2VPX - chains A and C of the 6 polymer chains in the assembly; structure by X-ray diffraction, 3.10 A resolution.

== Chain A ==
Molecule: Thiosulfate reductase
Organism: Thermus thermophilus
Reference sequence: Q72LA4 (Q72LA4_THET2); numbering as in UniProt (aligned over 1-765)
Amino-acid sequence (765 residues; numbered 1 to 765; the number before each row is that of its first residue):
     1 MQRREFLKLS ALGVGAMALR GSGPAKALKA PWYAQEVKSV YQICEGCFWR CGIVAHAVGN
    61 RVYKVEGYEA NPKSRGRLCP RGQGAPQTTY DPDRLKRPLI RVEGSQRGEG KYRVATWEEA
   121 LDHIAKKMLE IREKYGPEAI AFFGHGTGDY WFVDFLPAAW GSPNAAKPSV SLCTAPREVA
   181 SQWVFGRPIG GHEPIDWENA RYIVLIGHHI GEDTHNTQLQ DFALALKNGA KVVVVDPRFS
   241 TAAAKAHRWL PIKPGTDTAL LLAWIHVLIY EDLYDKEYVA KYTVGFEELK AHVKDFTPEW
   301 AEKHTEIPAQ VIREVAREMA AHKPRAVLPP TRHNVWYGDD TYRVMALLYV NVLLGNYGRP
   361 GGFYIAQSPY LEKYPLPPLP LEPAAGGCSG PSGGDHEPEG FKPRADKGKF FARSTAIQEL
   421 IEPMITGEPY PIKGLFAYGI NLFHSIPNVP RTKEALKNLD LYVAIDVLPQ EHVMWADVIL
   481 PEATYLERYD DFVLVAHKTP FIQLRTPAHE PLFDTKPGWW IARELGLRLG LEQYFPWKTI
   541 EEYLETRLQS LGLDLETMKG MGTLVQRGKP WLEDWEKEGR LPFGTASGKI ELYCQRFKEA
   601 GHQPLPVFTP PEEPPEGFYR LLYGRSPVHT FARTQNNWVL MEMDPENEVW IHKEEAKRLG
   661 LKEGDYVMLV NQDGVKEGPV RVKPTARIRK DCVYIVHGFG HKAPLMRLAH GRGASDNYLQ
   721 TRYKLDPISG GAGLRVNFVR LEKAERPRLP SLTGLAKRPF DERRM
Not modelled in the structure: 1-29, 765

== Chain C ==
Molecule: Hypothetical membrane spanning protein
Organism: Thermus thermophilus
Reference sequence: Q72LA6 (Q72LA6_THET2); residue numbers follow UniProt; this construct covers 1-253
Amino-acid sequence (253 residues; numbered 1 to 253; the number before each row is that of its first residue):
     1 MAEFYGLPNA QEFWHWTNAL HFVLVGLAGG VALLAALLHL KGDAEARRYT LYALMLIALD
    61 LFILWAESPA RFRFTHIWLF LSFHPTSPIW WGAWGLGLGF LTGGLLYLGK GSQRALAWAL
   121 LVFSLVALSY PGLALAVNLN RPLWNGLMAG LFPLTALVLA LGLAALLKSP WALFPLRVLA
   181 GASLLLALLY PLTLPPEARG HLLEEAGFWY GLFLLLGLGT FWQERLAPWA GLLAAAGLRA
   241 LLVLAGQWQG LGL
Not modelled in the structure: 1, 253
Covalently attached groups: ubiquinone-1 (UQ1) linked to Tyr130

== How chain A and chain C interact ==
Contacting residue pairs (8):
  Pro627(A) - Tyr5(C)
  Glu642(A) - Gly6(C)
  Met643(A) - Phe4(C)
  Met643(A) - Tyr5(C)
  Met643(A) - Gly6(C)  hydrogen bond (backbone-backbone)
  Asp644(A) - Tyr5(C)
  Arg681(A) - Glu3(C)  salt bridge
  Lys683(A) - Glu3(C)
Other interface residues (no listed pair), chain A (9 interface residues in all): Ser626, Val628, Glu648

== Overview ==
The interface between chain A and chain C involves 9 residues on one side and 4 on the other, with 1 hydrogen
bond and 1 salt bridge. Polar contacts include Arg681(A)-Glu3(C) and Met643(A)-Gly6(C).
Here chain A is Thiosulfate reductase and chain C is Hypothetical membrane spanning protein, both from Thermus
thermophilus. Entry 2VPX (Polysulfide reductase with bound quinone (UQ1)) was determined by X-ray diffraction,
deposited together with 2VPW, 2VPY and 2VPZ.
